9B46 - chain A; structure by electron microscopy, 3.00 A resolution.

== Chain A ==
Protein: MmpL5 protein
Source organism: Mycolicibacterium smegmatis
UniProt: A0QS80 (A0QS80_MYCS2); numbering as in UniProt (aligned over 1-967)
Amino-acid sequence (973 residues; numbered 1 to 973; the number before each row is that of its first residue):
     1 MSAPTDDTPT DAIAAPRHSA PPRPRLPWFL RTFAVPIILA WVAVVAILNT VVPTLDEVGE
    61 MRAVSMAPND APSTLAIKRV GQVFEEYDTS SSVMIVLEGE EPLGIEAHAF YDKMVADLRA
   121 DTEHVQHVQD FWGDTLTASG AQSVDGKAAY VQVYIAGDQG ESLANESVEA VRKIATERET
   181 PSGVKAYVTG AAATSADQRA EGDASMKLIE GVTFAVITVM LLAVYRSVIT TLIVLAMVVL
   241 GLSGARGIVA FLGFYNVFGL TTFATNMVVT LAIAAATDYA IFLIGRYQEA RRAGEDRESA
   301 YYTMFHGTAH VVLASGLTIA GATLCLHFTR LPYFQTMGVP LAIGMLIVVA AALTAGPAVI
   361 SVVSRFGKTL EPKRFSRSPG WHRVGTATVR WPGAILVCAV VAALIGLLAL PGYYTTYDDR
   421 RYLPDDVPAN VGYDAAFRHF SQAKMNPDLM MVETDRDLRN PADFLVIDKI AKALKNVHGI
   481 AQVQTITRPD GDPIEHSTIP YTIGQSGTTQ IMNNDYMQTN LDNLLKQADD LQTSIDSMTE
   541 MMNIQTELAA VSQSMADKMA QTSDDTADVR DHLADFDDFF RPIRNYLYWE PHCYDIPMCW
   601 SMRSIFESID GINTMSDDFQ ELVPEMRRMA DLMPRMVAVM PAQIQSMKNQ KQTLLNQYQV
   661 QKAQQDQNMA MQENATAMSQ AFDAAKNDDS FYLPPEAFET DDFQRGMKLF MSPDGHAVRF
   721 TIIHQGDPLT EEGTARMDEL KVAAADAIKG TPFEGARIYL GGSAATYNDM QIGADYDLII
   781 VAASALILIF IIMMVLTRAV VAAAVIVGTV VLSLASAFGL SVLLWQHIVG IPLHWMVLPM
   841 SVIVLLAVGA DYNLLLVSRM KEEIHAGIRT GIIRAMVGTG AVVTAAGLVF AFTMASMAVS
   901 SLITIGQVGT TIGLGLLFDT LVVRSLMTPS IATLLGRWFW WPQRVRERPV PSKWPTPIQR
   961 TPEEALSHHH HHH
Disordered / not traced: 1-21, 495-692, 946-973
Differences from the reference sequence: expression tag (968-973)
What the authors report for this chain:
  - contacts within the chain: Asp278-Tyr852 (hydrogen bond)
  - catalytic residues: Asp278, Tyr279, Asp851, Tyr852 (by similarity / conservation)

== Overview ==
From the paper: catalytic residues Asp278, Tyr279 and Asp851 among others; contacts within the chain involving
Asp278 and Tyr852.
Chain A is MmpL5 protein (Mycolicibacterium smegmatis); the structure, Mycolicibacterium smegmatis MmpL5
structure, was determined by electron microscopy together with 9DP6 and 9B43 from the same study.
